PDB entry 7LW4 | X-ray diffraction, 2.50 A resolution | chains A and B

# Chain A
Molecule: 2'-O-methyltransferase
Organism: Severe acute respiratory syndrome coronavirus 2
Notes: EC 2.1.1.-
Reference sequence: P0DTD1 (R1AB_SARS2); residues 1-298 here correspond to UniProt positions 6799-7096 (UniProt number = residue number + 6798)
Amino-acid sequence (298 residues; each row starts with the number of its first residue):
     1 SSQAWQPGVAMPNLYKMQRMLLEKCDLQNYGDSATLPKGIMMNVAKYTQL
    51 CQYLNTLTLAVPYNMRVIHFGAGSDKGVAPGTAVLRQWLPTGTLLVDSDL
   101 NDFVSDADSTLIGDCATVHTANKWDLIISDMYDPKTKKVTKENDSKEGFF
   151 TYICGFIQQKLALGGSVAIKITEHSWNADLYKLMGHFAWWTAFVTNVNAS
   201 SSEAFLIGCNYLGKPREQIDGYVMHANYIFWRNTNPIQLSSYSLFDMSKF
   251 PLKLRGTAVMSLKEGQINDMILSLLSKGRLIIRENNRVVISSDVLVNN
Sequence notes: conflict Lys138 (Asn6936 in P0DTD1)
Ligand contacts: S-adenosylhomocysteine (SAH): Asn43, Tyr47, Gly71, Ala72, Gly73, Ser74, Pro80, Gly81, Asp99, Leu100, Asn101, Gly113, Asp114, Cys115, Asp130, Met131, Tyr132, Phe149
UniProt features mapped onto this chain:
  - active site: Lys46, Asp130, Lys170, Glu203
Reported in the primary citation:
  - mutagenesis - K46A, N198A: abolished catalytic activity
  - mutagenesis - S33N: increased catalytic activity
  - mutagenesis - S33R: decreased catalytic activity on Ca2+
  - catalytic residues: Lys170, Glu203 (citing earlier work)

# Chain B
Molecule: Non-structural protein 10
Organism: Severe acute respiratory syndrome coronavirus 2
Reference sequence: P0DTD1 (R1AB_SARS2); residues 1-139 here correspond to UniProt positions 4254-4392 (UniProt number = residue number + 4253)
Amino-acid sequence (139 residues; numbered 1 to 139; the number before each row is that of its first residue):
     1 AGNATEVPANSTVLSFCAFAVDAAKAYKDYLASGGQPITNCVKMLCTHTG
    51 TGQAITVTPEANMDQESFGGASCCLYCRCHIDHPNPKGFCDLKGKYVQIP
   101 TTCANDPVGFTLKNTVCTVCGMWKGYGCSCDQLREPMLQ
Not modelled in the structure: 1-17, 132-139
Ion coordination: Zn2+ site 1: Cys74, Cys77, His83, Cys90; Zn2+ site 2: Cys117, Cys120, Cys128, Cys130
UniProt features mapped onto this chain:
  - binding site (Zn(2+)): Cys74, Cys77, His83, Cys90, Cys117, Cys120, Cys128, Cys130
  - site: Gln139 (Cleavage)

# Interface between chain A and chain B
Contacting residue pairs (16):
  Lys38(A) with Lys43(B), hydrogen bond (backbone-side chain)
  Met41(A) with Asn40(B)
  Lys76(A) with Asn40(B)
  Ala83(A) with Met44(B); Tyr96(B), hydrogen bond (backbone-side chain)
  Arg86(A) with Gly94(B); Tyr96(B)
  Gln87(A) with Met44(B); Leu45(B), hydrogen bond (side chain-backbone); Tyr96(B)
  Val104(A) with Cys77(B)
  Ser105(A) with Lys93(B), hydrogen bond (backbone-side chain)
  Asp106(A) with Gly70(B); Ala71(B), hydrogen bond (side chain-backbone); Gly94(B), hydrogen bond (side chain-backbone)
  Met247(A) with Leu45(B)
Also at the interface, not in a pair above, chain A (18 interface residues in all): Gly39, Ile40, Val44, Thr48, Val78, Val84, Ala107, Leu244
Also at the interface, not in a pair above, chain B (17 interface residues in all): Cys41, Val42, Cys46, Thr47, Pro59, Ser72, Lys95

# Summary
The interface between chain A and chain B involves 18 residues on one side and 17 on the other, with 6
hydrogen bonds. Polar contacts include Lys38(A)-Lys43(B), Ala83(A)-Tyr96(B) and Gln87(A)-Leu45(B). The paper
reports catalytic residues Lys170(A) and Glu203(A); K46A and N198A of chain A abolish catalytic activity; 4
substitutions were tested in all.
Here chain A is 2'-O-methyltransferase and chain B is Non-structural protein 10, both from Severe acute
respiratory syndrome coronavirus 2. Entry 7LW4 (Structure of SARS-CoV-2 nsp16/nsp10 complex in presence of
S-adenosyl-L-homocysteine (SAH)) was determined by X-ray diffraction together with 7LW3 from the same study.
